Entry 6WOX (X-ray diffraction, 3.14 A resolution); this record covers chains A and B of the 9 polymer chains in the assembly.

# Chain A (and B)
Molecule: DNA-directed RNA polymerase subunit alpha
Organism: Thermus thermophilus
Notes: EC 2.7.7.6; chain B of this document is another copy of the same molecule, construct and numbering; everything in this record applies to it too
Reference sequence: Q9Z9H6 (RPOA_THETH); residue numbers follow UniProt; this construct covers 1-315
Chain sequence (315 residues; row label = number of the first residue in the row):
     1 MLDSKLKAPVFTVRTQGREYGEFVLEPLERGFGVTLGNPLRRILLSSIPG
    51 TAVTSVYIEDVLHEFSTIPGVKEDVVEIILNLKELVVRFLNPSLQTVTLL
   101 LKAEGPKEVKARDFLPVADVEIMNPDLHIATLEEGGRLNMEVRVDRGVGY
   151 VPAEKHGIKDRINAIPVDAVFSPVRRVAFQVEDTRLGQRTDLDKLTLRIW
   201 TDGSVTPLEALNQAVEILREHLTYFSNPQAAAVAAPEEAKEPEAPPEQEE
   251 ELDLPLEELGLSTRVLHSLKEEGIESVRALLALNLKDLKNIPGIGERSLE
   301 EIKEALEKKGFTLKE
Unresolved in the structure: 1-3, 230-315 (chain B: 1-5, 230-315)

# Chain A / chain B interface
Residue-residue contacts (48):
  A8(A) - Y224(B)  hydrophobic
  P9(A) - Y224(B)
  F11(A) - Y224(B)
  F11(A) - F225(B)  hydrophobic
  F11(A) - S226(B)
  F11(A) - N227(B)
  F11(A) - P228(B)
  F11(A) - Q229(B)
  T12(A) - Q229(B)
  V13(A) - P228(B)  hydrophobic
  V13(A) - Q229(B)
  L25(A) - Y224(B)
  L28(A) - H221(B)
  G31(A) - R42(B)  hydrogen bond (backbone-side chain)
  F32(A) - S47(B)
  F32(A) - I217(B)  hydrophobic
  F32(A) - H221(B)
  V34(A) - R42(B)
  T35(A) - P39(B)
  T35(A) - R42(B)
  T35(A) - I43(B)
  L36(A) - H221(B)
  P39(A) - T35(B)
  P39(A) - P39(B)  hydrophobic
  L40(A) - F225(B)  hydrophobic
  R42(A) - G31(B)  hydrogen bond (side chain-backbone)
  R42(A) - V34(B)
  R42(A) - T35(B)  hydrogen bond
  I43(A) - F32(B)  hydrophobic
  I43(A) - T35(B)
  S47(A) - F32(B)
  V215(A) - L222(B)  hydrophobic
  R219(A) - R219(B)
  R219(A) - L222(B)
  H221(A) - F32(B)
  L222(A) - V215(B)  hydrophobic
  L222(A) - L218(B)  hydrophobic
  Y224(A) - P9(B)  hydrophobic
  Y224(A) - F11(B)
  Y224(A) - L25(B)
  F225(A) - F11(B)
  F225(A) - L25(B)  hydrophobic
  F225(A) - N212(B)
  N227(A) - F11(B)
  P228(A) - F11(B)  hydrophobic
  P228(A) - V13(B)  hydrophobic
  Q229(A) - F11(B)  hydrogen bond (backbone-backbone)
  Q229(A) - V13(B)
Also at the interface, not in a pair above, chain A (31 interface residues in all): K5, S46, L211, L218, S226
Also at the interface, not in a pair above, chain B (32 interface residues in all): V10, T12, L36, L40, S46, L211, E220

# In short
Chain A and chain B form an interface of 31 and 32 residues respectively; the contacts include 4 hydrogen
bonds. Polar contacts include G31(A)-R42(B), R42(A)-T35(B) and Q229(A)-F11(B).
Both chains are DNA-directed RNA polymerase subunit alpha (Thermus thermophilus). Entry 6WOX (Thermus
thermophilus RNA polymerase initially transcribing complex with 2'dCTP) was determined by X-ray diffraction,
deposited together with 6WOY.
